PDB entry 9MQG | electron microscopy, 3.30 A resolution | chains N and B of the 14 polymer chains in the assembly

# Chain N
Protein: RM20A3 Fab light chain
Source organism: Macaca mulatta
Notes: antibody fragment or engineered binder
Amino-acid sequence (128 residues; numbered 3 to 125 plus 6 insertion-coded residues; 1 number in that range is skipped by the numbering (no residue carries it; nothing is unmodelled there); the number before each row is that of its first residue; a row labelled like 27A-27C holds insertion residues (27A, then the next letters in order)):
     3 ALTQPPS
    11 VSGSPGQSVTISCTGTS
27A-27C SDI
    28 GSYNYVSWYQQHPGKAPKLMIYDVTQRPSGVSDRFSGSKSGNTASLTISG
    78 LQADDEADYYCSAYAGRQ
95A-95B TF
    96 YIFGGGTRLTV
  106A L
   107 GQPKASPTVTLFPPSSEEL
Not modelled in the structure: 107-125
Disulfide bonds: Cys23-Cys88

# Chain B
Protein: Transmembrane protein gp41
Source organism: Human immunodeficiency virus 1
UniProt: Q2N0S6 (Q2N0S6_9HIV1); residues 512-664 here correspond to UniProt positions 509-661 (UniProt number = residue number - 3)
Amino-acid sequence (153 residues; numbered 512 to 664; the number before each row is that of its first residue):
   512 AVGIGAVSLGFLGAAGSTMGAASMTLTVQARNLLSGIVQQQSNLLRAPEP
   562 QQHLLKDTHWGIKQLQARVLAVEHYLRDQQLLGIWGCSGKLICCTNVPWN
   612 SSWSNRNLSEIWDNMTWLQWDKEISNYTQIIYGLLEESQNQQEKNEQDLL
   662 ALD
Not modelled in the structure: 512-518, 547-569
Disulfide bonds: Cys598-Cys604
Covalent attachments: N-acetylglucosamine (NAG) linked to Asn618
Sequence notes: conflict Ser519 (Phe516 in Q2N0S6), Pro559 (Ile556 in Q2N0S6), Pro561 (Ala558 in Q2N0S6), Asp568 (Leu565 in Q2N0S6), His570 (Val567 in Q2N0S6), His585 (Arg582 in Q2N0S6), Cys605 (Thr602 in Q2N0S6)
Ligand contacts: N-acetylglucosamine (NAG; 2-acetamido-2-deoxy-beta-D-glucopyranose): Leu520, Gly524, Gly527, Ser528

# Chain N / chain B interface
Residue-residue contacts - 10 pairs, chain N then chain B:
  Tyr30(N) - Asp664(B)  hydrogen bond (side chain-backbone)
  Tyr32(N) - Asp664(B)  hydrogen bond
  Tyr91(N) - Leu663(B)
  Tyr91(N) - Asp664(B)  hydrogen bond (side chain-backbone)
  Gly93(N) - Asp664(B)
  Arg94(N) - Leu660(B)
  Arg94(N) - Leu661(B)
  Arg94(N) - Leu663(B)  hydrogen bond (side chain-backbone)
  Arg94(N) - Asp664(B)
  Phe95B(N) - Leu663(B)  hydrophobic

# In short
6 residues of chain N face 4 of chain B across their interface; the contacts include 4 hydrogen bonds. Polar
contacts include Tyr30(N)-Asp664(B), Tyr32(N)-Asp664(B) and Tyr91(N)-Asp664(B). Ligands of chain B:
N-acetylglucosamine. N-acetylglucosamine is covalently linked to Asn618(B).
Here chain N is RM20A3 Fab light chain (Macaca mulatta) and chain B is Transmembrane protein gp41 (Human
immunodeficiency virus 1). Entry 9MQG (RM017 Fab in complex with Apex-GT6.2 trimer and RM20A3 Fab) was
determined by electron microscopy, deposited together with 9MPX, 9B8B, 9B8C, 9MPB and 9MPC.
